6LQD - chains C and D of the 4 polymer chains in the assembly; structure by electron microscopy, 3.26 A resolution.

[Chain C]
Protein: Capsid protein VP3
From: Human enterovirus 71
Notes: EC 3.4.22.29, 3.6.1.15, 3.4.22.28, 2.7.7.48
UniProtKB: B2ZUN0 (B2ZUN0_HE71); residues 1-242 here correspond to UniProt positions 324-565 (UniProt number = residue number + 323)
Amino-acid sequence (242 residues; row label = number of the first residue in the row):
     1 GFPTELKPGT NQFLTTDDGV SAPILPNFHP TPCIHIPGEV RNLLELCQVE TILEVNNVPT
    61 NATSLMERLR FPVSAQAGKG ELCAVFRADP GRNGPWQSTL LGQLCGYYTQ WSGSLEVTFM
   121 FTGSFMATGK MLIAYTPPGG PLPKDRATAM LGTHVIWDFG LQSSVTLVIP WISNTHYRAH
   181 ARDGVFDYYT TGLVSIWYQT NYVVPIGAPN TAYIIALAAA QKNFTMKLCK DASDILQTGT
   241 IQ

[Chain D]
Protein: Capsid protein VP4
From: Human enterovirus 71
Notes: EC 3.4.22.29, 3.6.1.15, 3.4.22.28, 2.7.7.48
UniProtKB: B2ZUN0 (B2ZUN0_HE71); residues 1-69 here = UniProt positions 1-69
Amino-acid sequence (69 residues; numbered 1 to 69; the number before each row is that of its first residue):
     1 MGSQVSTQRS GSHENSNSAT EGSTINYTTI NYYKDSYAAT AGKQSLKQDP DKFANPVKDI
    61 FTEMAAPLK
Not modelled in the structure: 1-11

[How chain C and chain D interact]
Residue-residue contacts (30):
  Asp18(C) - Thr40(D)
  Asp18(C) - Ala41(D)  hydrogen bond (side chain-backbone)
  Asp18(C) - Gly42(D)
  Val20(C) - Ile30(D)
  Val20(C) - Ala38(D)
  Val20(C) - Thr40(D)
  Ser21(C) - Ala38(D)
  Ala22(C) - Tyr33(D)  hydrophobic
  Pro23(C) - Tyr33(D)
  Pro23(C) - Asp35(D)
  Pro23(C) - Tyr37(D)  hydrophobic
  Leu25(C) - Tyr37(D)  hydrogen bond (backbone-side chain)
  Pro26(C) - Asp35(D)
  Pro26(C) - Tyr37(D)
  Asn27(C) - Asn15(D)  hydrogen bond
  Asn27(C) - Asp35(D)
  Phe28(C) - Asn17(D)  hydrogen bond (backbone-side chain)
  His29(C) - Asn17(D)  hydrogen bond
  Pro30(C) - Asn17(D)
  Glu39(C) - Lys52(D)  hydrogen bond (backbone-side chain)
  Leu44(C) - Gln48(D)
  Glu45(C) - Gln48(D)
  Glu45(C) - Asp49(D)  hydrogen bond (side chain-backbone)
  Glu45(C) - Phe53(D)
  Gln48(C) - Pro50(D)
  Gln48(C) - Ala54(D)
  Val49(C) - Phe53(D)  hydrophobic
  Gln162(C) - Ala66(D)
  Gln162(C) - Pro67(D)
  Gln162(C) - Leu68(D)
Interface residues without a listed pair, chain C (23 interface residues in all): Gly19, Ile24, Gly38, Val40, Arg41, Asn42
Interface residues without a listed pair, chain D (27 interface residues in all): Ser16, Ser18, Thr24, Asn31, Tyr32, Lys34, Gln44, Lys47

[Summary]
23 residues of chain C and 27 residues of chain D are in contact, with 7 hydrogen bonds. Among the polar pairs
are Asp18(C)-Ala41(D), Leu25(C)-Tyr37(D) and Asn27(C)-Asn15(D).
Here chain C is Capsid protein VP3 and chain D is Capsid protein VP4, both from Human enterovirus 71. Entry
6LQD (Structure of Enterovirus 71 in complex with NLD-22) was determined by electron microscopy.
